6RUR - chains U and V of the 12 polymer chains in the assembly; structure by X-ray diffraction, 6.00 A resolution (low resolution: residue-level contacts below are approximate; hydrogen-bond / salt-bridge calls are withheld).

[Chain U]
Protein: Properdin
Organism: Homo sapiens
Notes: engineered mutation(s): TSR2 and TSR3 are not modelled
UniProtKB: P27918 (PROP_HUMAN); residues 28-255 here = UniProt positions 28-255
Amino-acid sequence (234 residues; numbered 28 to 261; the number before each row is that of its first residue):
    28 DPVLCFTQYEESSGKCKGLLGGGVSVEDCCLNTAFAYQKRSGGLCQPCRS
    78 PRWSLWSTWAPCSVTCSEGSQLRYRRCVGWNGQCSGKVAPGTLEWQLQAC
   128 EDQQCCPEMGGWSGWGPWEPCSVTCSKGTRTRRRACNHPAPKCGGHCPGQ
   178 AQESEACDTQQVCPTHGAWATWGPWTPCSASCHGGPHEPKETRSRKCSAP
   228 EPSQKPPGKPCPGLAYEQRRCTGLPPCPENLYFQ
Not modelled in the structure: 134-261
Construct notes: expression tag (256-261)
UniProt features mapped onto this chain:
  - glycosylation: Trp83 (C-linked (Man) tryptophan), Trp86 (C-linked (Man) tryptophan), Thr92 (O-linked (Fuc...) threonine), Trp139 (C-linked (Man) tryptophan), Trp142 (C-linked (Man) tryptophan), Trp145 (C-linked (Man) tryptophan), Thr151 (O-linked (Fuc...) threonine), Trp196 (C-linked (Man) tryptophan), Trp199 (C-linked (Man) tryptophan), Trp202 (C-linked (Man) tryptophan), Ser208 (O-linked (Fuc...) serine)
Disulfides: Cys32-Cys56, Cys43-Cys72, Cys57-Cys75, Cys89-Cys127, Cys93-Cys133, Cys104-Cys111
Glycans and other covalent adducts: alpha-D-mannopyranose (MAN) linked to Trp83, Trp86; glycan linked to Thr92
What the authors report for this chain:
  - mutagenesis - L58A: decreased expression
  - disease-associated variants - C32Y: decreased expression
  - disease-associated variants - R100W: decreased expression (citing earlier work)

[Chain V]
Protein: Properdin
Organism: Homo sapiens
UniProtKB: P27918 (PROP_HUMAN); residue numbers follow UniProt; this construct covers 256-469
Amino-acid sequence (215 residues; each row starts with the number of its first residue):
   255 GVAGGWGPWGPVSPCPVTCGLGQTMEQRTCNHPVPQHGGPFCAGDATRTH
   305 ICNTAVPCPVDGEWDSWGEWSPCIRRNMKSISCQEIPGQQSRGRTCRGRK
   355 FDGHRCAGQQQDIRHCYSIQHCPLKGSWSEWSTWGLCMPPCGPNPTRARQ
   405 RLCTPLLPKYPPTVSMVEGQGEKNVTFWGRPLPRCEELQGQKLVVEEKRP
   455 CLHVPACKDPEEEEL
Not modelled in the structure: 465-469
Construct notes: expression tag (255)
UniProt features mapped onto this chain:
  - region: Arg351 to Arg359 (Interaction with Complement C3 beta chain)
  - glycosylation: Trp260 (C-linked (Man) tryptophan), Trp263 (C-linked (Man) tryptophan), Thr272 (O-linked (Fuc...) threonine), Trp321 (C-linked (Man) tryptophan), Trp324 (C-linked (Man) tryptophan), Trp382 (C-linked (Man) tryptophan), Trp385 (C-linked (Man) tryptophan), Trp388 (C-linked (Man) tryptophan), Asn428 (N-linked (GlcNAc...) (complex) asparagine)
Disulfides: Cys269-Cys306, Cys273-Cys312, Cys284-Cys296, Cys327-Cys370, Cys337-Cys376, Cys350-Cys360, Cys391-Cys455, Cys395-Cys461, Cys407-Cys439
Glycans and other covalent adducts: alpha-D-mannopyranose (MAN) linked to Trp260, Trp263, Trp321, Trp324, Trp382, Trp385, Trp388; glycan linked to Thr272; N-acetylglucosamine (NAG) linked to Asn428
What the authors report for this chain:
  - mutagenesis - R330A, R351A, R359A, Q364A, Q364A/Q365A, Q365A: decreased binding to Complement C3
  - disease-associated variants - Q343R, Y414D: decreased binding to Complement C3
  - mutagenesis - L275A, L456V: decreased expression
  - disease-associated variants - G298V, W321G, W321S, R346C: abolished expression (citing earlier work)
  - disease-associated variants - L456V: decreased expression

[How chain U and chain V interact]
Residue-residue contacts (47; chain U residue first):
  Leu47(U) with Leu275(V); Ile305(V)
  Asp55(U) with Leu275(V); Asn307(V)
  Leu58(U) with Gly274(V); Asn307(V); Ala309(V); Pro311(V); Cys312(V)
  Asn59(U) with Cys273(V); Cys312(V)
  Thr60(U) with Cys312(V); Pro313(V); Val314(V); Phe355(V)
  Phe62(U) with Leu275(V)
  Arg76(U) with Val314(V); Glu317(V)
  Ser90(U) with His457(V)
  Val91(U) with His457(V)
  Glu95(U) with Arg401(V); Arg453(V); Pro454(V); Cys455(V); Leu456(V); His457(V)
  Gly96(U) with Leu456(V)
  Ser97(U) with Cys455(V); Leu456(V); His457(V); Val458(V); Pro459(V)
  Leu99(U) with Pro459(V); Cys461(V)
  Arg103(U) with Pro464(V)
  Asn108(U) with Lys354(V)
  Leu120(U) with Pro464(V)
  Trp122(U) with Pro394(V); Lys462(V)
  Gln123(U) with Leu390(V)
  Leu124(U) with Leu390(V); Cys391(V); Pro394(V); Pro399(V); Val458(V)
  Ala126(U) with Cys391(V); Arg401(V)
Interface residues without a listed pair, chain U (24 interface residues in all): Cys32, Gly48, Tyr101, Gln125
Interface residues without a listed pair, chain V (32 interface residues in all): Gln277, Val310, Cys395, Ala460

[In short]
The interface between chain U and chain V involves 24 residues on one side and 32 on the other. From the
paper: R330A, R351A and R359A of chain V, among others, reduce binding to Complement C3; G298V, W321G and
W321S of chain V, among others, abolish expression; 17 substitutions were tested in all.
Chain U is Properdin and chain V is Properdin, both from Homo sapiens; the structure, Structure of the SCIN
stabilized C3bBb convertase bound to properdin, was determined by X-ray diffraction (same publication as 6RU5,
6RUV, 6RV6 and 6SEJ).
